PDB entry 8TML | electron microscopy, 3.40 A resolution | chains D and E of the 9 polymer chains in the assembly

Chain D (and E):
Molecule: Cobalt/magnesium transport protein CorA
From: Thermotoga maritima
Notes: chain E of this document is another copy of the same molecule, construct and numbering; everything in this record applies to it too
Reference sequence: Q9WZ31 (CORA_THEMA); numbering as in UniProt (aligned over 1-351)
Chain sequence (373 residues; row label = number of the first residue in the row; numbers below 1 keep their minus sign (Met-21 is residue -21)):
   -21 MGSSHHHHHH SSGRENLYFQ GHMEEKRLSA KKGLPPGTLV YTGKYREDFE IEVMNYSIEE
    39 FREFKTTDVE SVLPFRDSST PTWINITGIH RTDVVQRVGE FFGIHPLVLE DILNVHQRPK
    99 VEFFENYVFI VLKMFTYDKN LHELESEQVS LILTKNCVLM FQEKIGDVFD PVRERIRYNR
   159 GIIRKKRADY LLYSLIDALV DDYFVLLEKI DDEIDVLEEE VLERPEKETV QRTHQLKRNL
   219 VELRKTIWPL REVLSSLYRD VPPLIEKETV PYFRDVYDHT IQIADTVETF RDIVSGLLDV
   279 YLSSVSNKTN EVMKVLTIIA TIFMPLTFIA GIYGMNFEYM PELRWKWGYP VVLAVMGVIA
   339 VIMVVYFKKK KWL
Not modelled in the structure: -21 to -1 (chain E: -21 to 16)
Differences from the reference sequence: initiating methionine (-21); expression tag (-20 to 0)
Curated features (UniProtKB/Swiss-Prot):
  - motif: Gly312 to Asn314 (Probable selectivity filter)
  - site: Asn288 (Essential for ion permeation), Leu294 (Important for closing the ion permeation pathway in the closed state), Thr295 (Threonine that confers selectivity for Co(2+) transport)
  - mutagenesis: Asp89 (D89F/K: Decreases ion transport), Asp253 (D253K: Increases protein stability. Decreases ion transport), Leu280 (L280A: Decreases ion transport), Asn288 (N288L: Abolishes Co(2+) uptake), Met291 (M291A: No effect on ion transport), Leu294 (L294A/V: Increases ion transport by suppression of an obstruction in the transmembrane ion permeation pathway), Thr295 (T295L: Strongly reduces Co(2+) uptake. Abolishes Co(2+) uptake; when associated with L-299; T295M: Strongly reduces Co(2+) uptake ...), Thr299 (T299L: Reduces Co(2+) uptake. Abolishes Co(2+) uptake; when associated with L-295; T299M: No effect on Co(2+) uptake; T299S: Abolishes Co(2+) uptake), Pro303 (P303A/G/I: Increases ion transport by suppression of a kink in the transmembrane ion permeation pathway), Thr305 (T305L: Abolishes Co(2+) uptake), Ile310 (I310A: Increases ion transport), Tyr311 (Y311A: Abolishes pentamerization. Abolishes ion transport; Y311F: No effect on pentamerization. No effect on ion transport), 7 further mutagenesis entries in UniProt

How chain D and chain E interact:
Residue-residue contacts (68):
  Phe182(D) with Arg96(E)
  Asp189(D) with Arg216(E), salt bridge; Glu220(E)
  Asp193(D) with Arg216(E)
  Glu196(D) with His212(E), salt bridge
  Leu200(D) with Gln209(E)
  Arg252(D) with Arg237(E)
  Asp253(D) with Lys98(E), salt bridge
  Asp256(D) with Glu230(E)
  His257(D) with Lys98(E)
  Ile259(D) with Trp226(E), hydrophobic
  Gln260(D) with Arg96(E), hydrogen bond; Glu230(E)
  Asp263(D) with Arg222(E), salt bridge; Trp226(E), hydrogen bond
  Thr264(D) with Lys223(E), hydrogen bond
  Thr267(D) with Val219(E); Arg222(E)
  Asp270(D) with Lys215(E), salt bridge; Arg269(E), salt bridge
  Ile271(D) with His212(E); Lys215(E); Arg269(E)
  Asp277(D) with Leu280(E)
  Val278(D) with Leu276(E), hydrophobic
  Ser281(D) with Tyr279(E); Leu280(E); Val283(E)
  Ser284(D) with Val283(E); Thr287(E)
  Asn285(D) with Lys205(E); Tyr279(E), hydrogen bond; Val283(E)
  Asn288(D) with Lys286(E); Thr287(E); Val290(E)
  Met291(D) with Val290(E), hydrophobic; Met291(E), hydrophobic
  Lys292(D) with Lys286(E); Val290(E)
  Leu294(D) with Leu294(E), hydrophobic
  Thr295(D) with Val290(E); Leu294(E)
  Thr299(D) with Ile297(E)
  Met302(D) with Met302(E), hydrophobic
  Pro303(D) with Phe301(E), hydrophobic
  Phe306(D) with Phe301(E), hydrophobic; Leu304(E), hydrophobic; Thr305(E); Met334(E), hydrophobic
  Gly309(D) with Ala308(E)
  Ile310(D) with Ala308(E)
  Gly312(D) with Tyr311(E); Gly312(E)
  Met313(D) with Tyr311(E); Tyr327(E), hydrophobic
  Asn314(D) with Tyr311(E), hydrogen bond (backbone-backbone); Met313(E), hydrogen bond (side chain-backbone)
  Phe315(D) with Tyr311(E), hydrophobic; Glu320(E); Leu321(E)
  Glu316(D) with Leu321(E)
  Tyr317(D) with Arg322(E)
  Pro319(D) with Tyr327(E), hydrophobic
  Tyr344(D) with Val293(E)
  Lys348(D) with Glu289(E), salt bridge
  Trp350(D) with Lys286(E); Glu289(E)
Other interface residues (no listed pair), chain D (48 interface residues in all): Leu185, Gly274, Leu280, Ser282, Ala298, Tyr311
Other interface residues (no listed pair), chain E (46 interface residues in all): Val208, Pro227, Trp325, Gly326, Val330, Leu331

Overview:
The interface between chain D and chain E involves 48 residues on one side and 46 on the other; the contacts
include 6 hydrogen bonds and 7 salt bridges. Polar pairs include Asp189(D)-Arg216(E), Glu196(D)-His212(E) and
Asp253(D)-Lys98(E). UniProt lists 19 mutagenesis sites on chain D.
Both chains are Cobalt/magnesium transport protein CorA (Thermotoga maritima). Entry 8TML (Cryo-EM structure
of magnesium depleted CorA in complex with conformation-specific synthetic antibody C18, State MGD-2B) was
determined by electron microscopy.
